Entry 8PWE (X-ray diffraction, 2.00 A resolution); this record covers chains A and B.

# Chain A
Name: Vitamin D3 receptor A
Source organism: Danio rerio
Reference sequence: Q9PTN2 (VDRA_DANRE); residues 156-453 here = UniProt positions 156-453
Chain sequence (302 residues; each row starts with the number of its first residue):
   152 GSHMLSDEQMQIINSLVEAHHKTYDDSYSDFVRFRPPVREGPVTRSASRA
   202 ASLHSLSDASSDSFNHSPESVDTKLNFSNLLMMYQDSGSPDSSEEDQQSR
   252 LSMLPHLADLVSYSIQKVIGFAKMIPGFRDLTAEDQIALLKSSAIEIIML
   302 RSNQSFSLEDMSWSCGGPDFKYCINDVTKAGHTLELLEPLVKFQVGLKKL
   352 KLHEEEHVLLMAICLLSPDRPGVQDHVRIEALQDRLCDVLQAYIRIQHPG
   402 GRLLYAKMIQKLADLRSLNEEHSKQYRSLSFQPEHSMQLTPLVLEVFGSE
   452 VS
Unresolved in the structure: 152-153, 191-250, 453
Differences from the reference sequence: expression tag (152-155)
Ligand contacts: FUW ((1R,3S,5Z)-4-methylidene-5-[(E)-3-[3-(6-methyl-6-oxidanyl-hept-3-ynyl)phenyl]pent-2-enylidene]cyclohexane-1,3-diol): Tyr175, Tyr179, Leu255, Leu258, Leu261, Val262, Ser265, Ile296, Ile299, Met300, Arg302, Ser303, Ser306, Trp314, Cys316, Tyr323, Val328, Ala331, His333, Leu338, Leu341, His423, Tyr427, Leu430, Val444, Phe448
Curated features (UniProtKB/Swiss-Prot):
  - region: Lys274 to Lys292 (Interaction with coactivator LXXLL motif)
  - motif: Pro442 to Ser450 (9aaTAD)
  - binding site (calcitriol): Tyr175, Ser265, Arg302, Ser306, His333, His423
Reported in the primary citation:
  - binding site for FUW: Val262, Trp314

# Chain B
Name: Nuclear receptor coactivator 2
Reference sequence: Q15596 (NCOA2_HUMAN); numbering as in UniProt (aligned over 686-698)
Chain sequence (13 residues; row label = number of the first residue in the row):
   686 KHKILHRLLQDSS
Unresolved in the structure: 696-698

# Interface between chain A and chain B
Residue-residue contacts - 24 pairs, chain A then chain B:
  Ile270(A) - Leu690(B)  hydrophobic
  Ile270(A) - Leu693(B)  hydrophobic
  Lys274(A) - Leu693(B)  hydrogen bond (side chain-backbone)
  Lys274(A) - Leu694(B)
  Lys274(A) - Gln695(B)
  Arg280(A) - Leu694(B)
  Arg280(A) - Gln695(B)
  Gln287(A) - Leu694(B)
  Ile288(A) - His687(B)
  Ile288(A) - Leu690(B)  hydrophobic
  Ile288(A) - His691(B)
  Ile288(A) - Leu694(B)  hydrophobic
  Leu291(A) - Leu694(B)  hydrophobic
  Lys292(A) - His687(B)  hydrogen bond
  Pro442(A) - Ile689(B)  hydrophobic
  Leu443(A) - Ile689(B)  hydrophobic
  Glu446(A) - His687(B)
  Glu446(A) - Lys688(B)  hydrogen bond (side chain-backbone)
  Glu446(A) - Ile689(B)  hydrogen bond (side chain-backbone)
  Glu446(A) - Leu690(B)  hydrogen bond (side chain-backbone)
  Glu451(A) - Lys686(B)
  Glu451(A) - His687(B)
  Val452(A) - Lys686(B)  hydrogen bond (backbone-side chain)
  Val452(A) - His687(B)
Interface residues without a listed pair, chain A (16 interface residues in all): Gln267, Phe279, Ala284, Val447

# Overview
16 residues of chain A and 9 residues of chain B are in contact, with 6 hydrogen bonds. Polar pairs include
Lys274(A)-Leu693(B), Lys292(A)-His687(B) and Glu446(A)-Lys688(B). Chain A binds compound FUW. Curated
annotation (UniProt) lists 6 calcitriol-binding residues on chain A. From the paper: a binding site for FUW at
Val262(A) and Trp314(A).
Chain A is Vitamin D3 receptor A (Danio rerio) and chain B is Nuclear receptor coactivator 2; the structure,
Crystal structure of VDR complex with Novel Des-C-Ring and Aromatic-D-Ring analog 3a, was determined by X-ray
diffraction, deposited together with 8PWM, 8PWD and 8PWF.
